2OSY - chain A; structure by X-ray diffraction, 2.10 A resolution.

== Chain A ==
Protein: Endoglycoceramidase II
Source organism: Rhodococcus sp
Notes: EC 3.2.1.123
UniProtKB: O33853 (O33853_RHOSO); residues 31-490 here = UniProt positions 31-490
Chain sequence (481 residues; numbered 10 to 490; the number before each row is that of its first residue):
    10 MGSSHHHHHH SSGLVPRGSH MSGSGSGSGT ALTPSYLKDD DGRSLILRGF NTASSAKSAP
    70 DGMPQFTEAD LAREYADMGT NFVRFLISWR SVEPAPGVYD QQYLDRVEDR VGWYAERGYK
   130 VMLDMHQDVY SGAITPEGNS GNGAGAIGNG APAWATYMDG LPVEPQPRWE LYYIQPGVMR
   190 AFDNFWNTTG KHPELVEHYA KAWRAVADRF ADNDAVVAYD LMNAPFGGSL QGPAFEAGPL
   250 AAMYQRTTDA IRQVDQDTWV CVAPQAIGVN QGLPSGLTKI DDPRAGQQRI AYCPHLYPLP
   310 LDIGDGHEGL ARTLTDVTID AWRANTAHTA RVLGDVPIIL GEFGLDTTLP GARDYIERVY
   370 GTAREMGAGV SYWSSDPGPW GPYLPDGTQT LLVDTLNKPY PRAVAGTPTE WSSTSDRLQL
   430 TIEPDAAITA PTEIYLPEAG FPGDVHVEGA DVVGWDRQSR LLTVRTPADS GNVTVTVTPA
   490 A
Not modelled in the structure: 10-42, 146-151, 308-317
Glycans and other covalent adducts: glycan linked to E351
Construct notes: cloning artifact (10-13, 20-30); expression tag (14-19); engineered mutation A233 (Glu in O33853)
Bound ions: Na+: N222, V225

== Summary ==
N222 and V225 coordinate Na+.
Chain A is Endoglycoceramidase II (Rhodococcus sp); the structure, Endo-glycoceramidase II from Rhodococcus
sp.: Lactosyl-Enzyme Intermediate, was determined by X-ray diffraction together with 2OSW and 2OSX from the
same study.
